Entry 9H1L (electron microscopy, 2.14 A resolution); this record covers chains E and F of the 12 polymer chains in the assembly.

Chain E:
Protein: Methyl-coenzyme M reductase subunit beta
From: Methanococcus maripaludis
Notes: EC 2.8.4.1
Reference sequence: A0A2L1CBB3 (A0A2L1CBB3_METMI); numbering as in UniProt (aligned over 1-443)
Amino-acid sequence (443 residues; each row starts with the number of its first residue):
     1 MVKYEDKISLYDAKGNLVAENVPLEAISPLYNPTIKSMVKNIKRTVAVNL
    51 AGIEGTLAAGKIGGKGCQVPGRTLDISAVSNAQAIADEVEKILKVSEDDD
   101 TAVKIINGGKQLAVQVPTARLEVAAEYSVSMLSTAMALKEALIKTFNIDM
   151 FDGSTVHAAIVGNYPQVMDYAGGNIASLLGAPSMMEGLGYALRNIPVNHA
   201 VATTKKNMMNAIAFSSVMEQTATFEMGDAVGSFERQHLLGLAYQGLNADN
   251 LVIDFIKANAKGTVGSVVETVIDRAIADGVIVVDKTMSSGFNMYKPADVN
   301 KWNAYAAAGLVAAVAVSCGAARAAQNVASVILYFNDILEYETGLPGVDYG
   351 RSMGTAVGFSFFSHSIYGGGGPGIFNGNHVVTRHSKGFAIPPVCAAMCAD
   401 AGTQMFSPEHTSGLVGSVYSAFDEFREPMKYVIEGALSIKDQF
Not modelled in the structure: 1
Sequence notes: conflict Gly173 (Ser in A0A2L1CBB3)
Ligand contacts: SHT (O-phosphono-N-{(2E)-7-[(2-sulfoethyl)dithio]hept-2-enoyl}-L-threonine): Phe361, Tyr367, Val380
Reported in the primary citation:
  - binding site for 1-thioethanesulfonic acid: Tyr367

Chain F:
Protein: Methyl-coenzyme M reductase subunit alpha
From: Methanococcus maripaludis
Notes: EC 2.8.4.1
Reference sequence: A0A2L1CBB0 (A0A2L1CBB0_METMI); residues 1-553 here = UniProt positions 1-553
Amino-acid sequence (553 residues; numbered 1 to 553; the number before each row is that of its first residue):
     1 MEAEKRLFLKALKEKFEEDPKEKYTKFYTFGGWEQSARKREFVEANEKIV
    51 SEKRQGIPLYNPDIGVPLGQRKLMPYKLSNTDDYCEGDDLHFLNNAAIQQ
   101 LWDDIRRTVIVGMDTAHSVLEKRLGVEVTPETINEYMHTINHSLPGGAVV
   151 QEHMVEVHPSLAWDCYARIFTGDDELADELDSRFLIDINKLFPEEQAETL
   201 KAAIGKKTYQVSRVPSLVGRVCDGGTISRWSAMQIGMSFITAYKLCAGEA
   251 ATADFSYASKHADVIQMGNALPGRRARGPNEPGGIRFGILSDVVQTTRVS
   301 EDPVEQSLEVVATGAALYDQIWLGAYMSGGIGFTQYATASYTDDILDDFS
   351 YYALDYVEKKYGRMGTKATMDVVEDVAGEVTLYALEQYDDYPALLEDHFG
   401 GSQRAAVAAAASGIGVCMATGNSNAGVNGWYLSQILHKEYHSRLGFYGYD
   451 LQDQCGASNSLAIRNDEAAPLELRGPNYPNYAMNVGHQGEYAGIAQAAHS
   501 ARGDAFALNPLVKVAFADPMLVFDFSKPRKEIARGALREFEAAGERDVIL
   551 PAK
Not modelled in the structure: 1-5, 31-58
Sequence notes: variant Ser51 (Ala in A0A2L1CBB0)
Modified positions: His261 (N1-methylated histidine; MHS); Arg275 (5-methyl-arginine; AGM); Gln403 (2-methyl-glutamine; MGN); Gly448 (thioglycin; GL3); Cys455 (S-methylcysteine; SMC)
Metal / ion sites: factor 430 Ni: Gln151 (together with 1-thioethanesulfonic acid)
Ligand contacts:
  - factor 430 (F43), molecule 1: Gly147, Ala148, Val149, Val150, Gln151, Met154, Met233, Gln234, Met237, Ile240, Ala247
  - factor 430 (F43), molecule 2: Gly329, Ile331, Gly332, Phe333, Thr334, Gln335, Tyr336, Phe399, Gly400, Gln403, Gly445, Phe446
  - SHT (O-phosphono-N-{(2E)-7-[(2-sulfoethyl)dithio]hept-2-enoyl}-L-threonine): Arg275, Trp322, Leu323, Met327, Phe333, Tyr336, Phe446, Tyr447, Tyr481, Ala482, Met483, Asn484
  - Coenzyme B (TP7): Arg229, Lys260, His261
Reported in the primary citation:
  - conformationally variable residues (loop rearrangement, order/disorder transition): Gly31 to Pro58, Gln151
  - factor 430 coordination: Gln151
  - binding site for 1-thioethanesulfonic acid: Tyr336
  - binding site for Coenzyme B: Arg229, Lys260, His261
  - post-translational modification sites: His261

Interface between chain E and chain F:
Contacting residue pairs (54):
  Ser183(E) with Gly273(F)
  Met184(E) with Gly273(F); Arg274(F), hydrogen bond (backbone-side chain)
  Met185(E) with Arg274(F)
  Glu186(E) with Arg274(F); Arg275(F)
  Tyr190(E) with Asp466(F), hydrogen bond
  Met226(E) with Asn465(F)
  Asp228(E) with Arg464(F)
  Phe233(E) with Arg464(F)
  Gln236(E) with Arg464(F)
  His237(E) with Arg464(F), hydrogen bond
  Asp336(E) with Lys438(F), salt bridge
  Tyr340(E) with Ile435(F); Glu439(F)
  Tyr349(E) with Gln454(F); Ser458(F), hydrogen bond (backbone-side chain)
  Gly350(E) with Gln454(F); Cys455(F)
  Arg351(E) with Cys455(F); Ser458(F); Asn459(F), hydrogen bond; Arg464(F); Glu467(F), salt bridge
  Met353(E) with Gln454(F)
  Gly354(E) with Leu451(F); Gln454(F); Cys455(F)
  Val357(E) with Gly448(F); Asp450(F); Leu451(F)
  Gly358(E) with Leu451(F)
  Ser360(E) with Tyr447(F)
  Phe361(E) with Tyr447(F); Gly448(F); Met483(F), hydrophobic
  His364(E) with Tyr447(F), hydrogen bond (backbone-side chain)
  Ser365(E) with Tyr447(F)
  Asn378(E) with Arg274(F), hydrogen bond (backbone-side chain)
  His379(E) with Arg274(F)
  Val380(E) with Arg275(F); Met483(F)
  Val381(E) with Leu451(F); Met483(F), hydrophobic
  Arg383(E) with Asp466(F), salt bridge; Pro479(F)
  His384(E) with Leu451(F); Cys455(F); Pro479(F); Asn480(F), hydrogen bond; Met483(F)
  Lys386(E) with Arg464(F); Asp466(F), salt bridge; Glu467(F)
Interface residues without a listed pair, chain E (31 interface residues in all): Asp348
Interface residues without a listed pair, chain F (25 interface residues in all): Tyr449, Ile463, Ala482, Asn484

Summary:
31 residues of chain E and 25 residues of chain F are in contact, with 8 hydrogen bonds and 4 salt bridges.
Polar contacts include Asp336(E)-Lys438(F), Arg351(E)-Glu467(F) and Arg383(E)-Asp466(F). The paper reports a
binding site for Coenzyme B at Arg229(F), Lys260(F) and His261(F); a binding site for 1-thioethanesulfonic
acid at Tyr367(E) and Tyr336(F).
Here chain E is Methyl-coenzyme M reductase subunit beta and chain F is Methyl-coenzyme M reductase subunit
alpha, both from Methanococcus maripaludis. Entry 9H1L (Methyl-coenzyme M reductase activation complex binding
to the A2 component after incubation with ATP) was determined by electron microscopy (same publication as 8S7V
and 8S7X).
